1ZKN - chains A and B of the 4 polymer chains in the assembly; structure by X-ray diffraction, 2.10 A resolution.

Chain A (and B):
Molecule: cAMP-specific 3', 5'-cyclic phosphodiesterase 4D
Source organism: Homo sapiens
Notes: EC 3.1.4.17; fragment: catalytic domain; chain B of this document is another copy of the same molecule, construct and numbering; everything in this record applies to it too
UniProtKB: Q08499 (PDE4D_HUMAN); residues 79-412 here correspond to UniProt positions 381-714 (UniProt number = residue number + 302)
Amino-acid sequence (334 residues; numbered 79 to 412; the number before each row is that of its first residue):
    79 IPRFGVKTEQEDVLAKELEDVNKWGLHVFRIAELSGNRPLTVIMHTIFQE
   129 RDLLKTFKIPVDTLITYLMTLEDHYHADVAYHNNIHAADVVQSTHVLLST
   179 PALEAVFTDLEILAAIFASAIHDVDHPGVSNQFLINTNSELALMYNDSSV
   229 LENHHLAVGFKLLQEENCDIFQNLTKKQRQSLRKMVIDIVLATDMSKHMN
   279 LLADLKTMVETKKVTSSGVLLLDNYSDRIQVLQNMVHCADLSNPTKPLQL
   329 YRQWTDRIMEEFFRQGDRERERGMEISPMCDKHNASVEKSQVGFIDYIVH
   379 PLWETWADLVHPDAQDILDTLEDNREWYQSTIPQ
Ion coordination: Zn2+: His164, His200, Asp201, Asp318; Mg2+ near Asp201 (its only coordinating residue here)
Small-molecule neighbours: 3-isobutyl-1-methylxanthine (IBM): Tyr159, Ile336, Phe340, Met357, Gln369, Phe372
Curated features (UniProtKB/Swiss-Prot):
  - active site: His160 (Proton donor)
  - binding site (3',5'-cyclic AMP): His160, Gln369, Phe372
  - binding site (AMP): His160, Asp201, Asp318, Asn321, Gln369, Phe372
  - binding site (Zn(2+)): His164, His200, Asp201, Asp318
  - binding site (Mg(2+)): Asp201
  - binding site (Mn(2+)): Asp201
  - cross-link: Lys85 (Glycyl lysine isopeptide (Lys-Gly) (interchain with G-Cter in SUMO))
Reported in the primary citation:
  - binding site for 3-isobutyl-1-methylxanthine: Met273, Leu319, Asn321, Ile336, Phe340, Met357, Gln369, Phe372, Ile376
  - contacts within the chain: Tyr329-Gln369 (hydrogen bond)

Chain A / chain B interface:
Pairs across the interface - 30 pairs, chain A then chain B:
  Ala220(A) - Arg261(B)  hydrogen bond (backbone-side chain)
  Leu221(A) - Phe238(B)  hydrophobic
  Leu221(A) - Lys239(B)
  Leu221(A) - Gln242(B)
  Leu221(A) - Arg261(B)
  Met222(A) - Met222(B)  hydrophobic
  Met222(A) - Tyr223(B)  hydrogen bond (backbone-side chain)
  Met222(A) - Lys239(B)
  Tyr223(A) - Met222(B)  hydrogen bond (side chain-backbone)
  Tyr223(A) - Tyr223(B)  hydrophobic
  Asn224(A) - Asn231(B)  hydrogen bond
  Asn224(A) - Leu234(B)
  Asn224(A) - Ala235(B)
  Asn224(A) - Ile265(B)
  Asp225(A) - Arg261(B)  salt bridge
  Asp225(A) - Ile265(B)
  Asn231(A) - Asn224(B)  hydrogen bond (backbone-side chain)
  Leu234(A) - Asn224(B)
  Ala235(A) - Leu221(B)
  Ala235(A) - Asn224(B)  hydrogen bond (backbone-side chain)
  Gln242(A) - Leu221(B)
  Lys254(A) - Asn214(B)  hydrogen bond (side chain-backbone)
  Lys254(A) - Asn216(B)  hydrogen bond
  Gln258(A) - Asn214(B)
  Arg261(A) - Ala220(B)  hydrogen bond (side chain-backbone)
  Arg261(A) - Leu221(B)
  Arg261(A) - Asn224(B)
  Arg261(A) - Asp225(B)  salt bridge
  Ile265(A) - Asn224(B)
  Ile265(A) - Asp225(B)
Interface residues without a listed pair, chain A (19 interface residues in all): Asn216, Ser226, Phe238, Arg257, Leu269
Interface residues without a listed pair, chain B (21 interface residues in all): Gln210, Ile213, Ser226, Arg257, Leu269

Summary:
19 residues of chain A face 21 of chain B across their interface, with 9 hydrogen bonds and 2 salt bridges.
Polar pairs include Asp225(A)-Arg261(B), Ala220(A)-Arg261(B) and Met222(A)-Tyr223(B). Bound to chain A:
3-isobutyl-1-methylxanthine. The paper reports a binding site for 3-isobutyl-1-methylxanthine at Met273(A),
Leu319(A) and Asn321(A) among others; contacts within the chain involving Gln369(A) and Tyr329(A).
Chain A and chain B are both cAMP-specific 3', 5'-cyclic phosphodiesterase 4D (Homo sapiens); the structure,
Structure of PDE4D2-IBMX, was determined by X-ray diffraction together with 1RKP from the same study.
